PDB entry 8G6U | electron microscopy, 3.16 A resolution | chains B and F of the 18 polymer chains in the assembly

== Chain B (and F) ==
Name: CRF-1_AE T/F100 HIV-1 gp41
Organism: Human immunodeficiency virus 1
Notes: chain F of this document is another copy of the same molecule, construct and numbering; everything in this record applies to it too
UniProtKB: A0A6C0ZY47 (A0A6C0ZY47_9HIV1); residues 512-664 here correspond to UniProt positions 513-665 (UniProt number = residue number + 1)
Sequence (155 residues; numbered 512 to 666; the number before each row is that of its first residue):
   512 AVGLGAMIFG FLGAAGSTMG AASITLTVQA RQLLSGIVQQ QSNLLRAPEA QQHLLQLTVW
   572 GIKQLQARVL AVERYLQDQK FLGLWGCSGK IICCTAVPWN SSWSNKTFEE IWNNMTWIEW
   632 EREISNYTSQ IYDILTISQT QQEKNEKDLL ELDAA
Unresolved in the structure: 512-520, 546-567, 663-666
Differences from the reference sequence: conflict Pro559 (Ile560 in A0A6C0ZY47), Cys605 (Thr606 in A0A6C0ZY47); expression tag (665-666)
Disulfides: Cys598-Cys604
Glycans and other covalent adducts: N-acetylglucosamine (NAG) linked to Asn611, Asn616, Asn625; glycan linked to Asn637

== How chain B and chain F interact ==
Contacting residue pairs (20; chain B residue first):
  Leu576(B) with Leu576(F), hydrophobic
  Val580(B) with Leu576(F), hydrophobic; Arg579(F)
  Val583(B) with Val583(F), hydrophobic
  Glu584(B) with Arg579(F), salt bridge
  Leu587(B) with Val583(F), hydrophobic; Tyr586(F), hydrophobic
  Gln588(B) with Leu544(F); Leu545(F)
  Lys591(B) with Tyr586(F)
  Phe592(B) with Leu544(F), hydrophobic; Leu545(F)
  Gly594(B) with Gly600(F)
  Leu595(B) with Arg542(F); Ile602(F), hydrophobic
  Asp644(B) with Gln543(F)
  Thr651(B) with Thr538(F)
  Glu654(B) with Ile602(F), hydrogen bond (side chain-backbone); Ile603(F), hydrogen bond (side chain-backbone)
  Lys658(B) with Ile603(F)
Other interface residues (no listed pair), chain B (16 interface residues in all): Gln590, Tyr643
Other interface residues (no listed pair), chain F (15 interface residues in all): Val580, Leu587, Lys601

== Overview ==
The interface between chain B and chain F involves 16 residues on one side and 15 on the other, with 2
hydrogen bonds and 1 salt bridge. Polar contacts include Glu584(B)-Arg579(F), Glu654(B)-Ile602(F) and
Glu654(B)-Ile603(F). N-acetylglucosamine is covalently linked to Asn611(B), Asn616(B) and Asn625(B).
Both chains are CRF-1_AE T/F100 HIV-1 gp41 (Human immunodeficiency virus 1). Entry 8G6U (Cryo-EM structure of
T/F100 SOSIP.664 HIV-1 Env trimer with LMHS mutations in complex with 8ANC195 and ...) was determined by
electron microscopy together with 8DOK and 8CZZ from the same study.
